Entry 8IJ0 (X-ray diffraction, 1.52 A resolution); this record covers chains A and D.

Chain A:
Protein: YEATS domain-containing protein 4
From: Homo sapiens
Reference sequence: O95619 (YETS4_HUMAN); residue numbers follow UniProt; this construct covers 19-159
Amino-acid sequence (148 residues; each row starts with the number of its first residue):
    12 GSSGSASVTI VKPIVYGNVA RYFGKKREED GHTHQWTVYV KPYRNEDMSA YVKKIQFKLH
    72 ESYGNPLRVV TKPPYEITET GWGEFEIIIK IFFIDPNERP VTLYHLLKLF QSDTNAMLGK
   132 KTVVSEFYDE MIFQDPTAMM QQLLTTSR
Not modelled in the structure: 12-16, 158-159
Differences from the reference sequence: expression tag (12-18)
Swiss-Prot annotation at these positions:
  - region: Trp-93 to Glu-97 (Diacetylated histone H3 binding)
  - site: Ser-73 (Interacts with diacetylated histone H3)
  - cross-link: Lys-37 (Glycyl lysine isopeptide (Lys-Gly) (interchain with G-Cter in SUMO2))
  - mutagenesis: His-43 (H43A: Impaired binding to histone H3 succinylated at 'Lys-122' (H3K122succ)), Tyr-74 (Y74A: Impaired binding to histone H3 diacetylated at 'Lys-14' and 'Lys-27' (H3K14ac and H3K27ac), and subsequent deposition of histone H2AZ1/H2A.Z into specific chromatin regions ...), Trp-93 (W93A: Impaired binding to histone H3 diacetylated at 'Lys-14' and 'Lys-27' (H3K14ac and H3K27ac), and subsequent deposition of histone H2AZ1/H2A.Z into specific chromatin regions ...)

Chain D:
Protein: Histone H3.1
Reference sequence: P68431 (H31_HUMAN); residues 1-11 here correspond to UniProt positions 2-12 (UniProt number = residue number + 1)
Amino-acid sequence (11 residues; numbered 1 to 11; the number before each row is that of its first residue):
     1 ARTKQTARKS T
Modified residues: Lys-9 (N(6)-acetyllysine; ALY)
Swiss-Prot annotation at these positions:
  - modified residue: Arg-2 (Asymmetric dimethylarginine), Thr-3 (Phosphothreonine), Lys-4 (Allysine), Gln-5 (5-glutamyl dopamine), Thr-6 (Phosphothreonine), Arg-8 (Citrulline), Lys-9 (N6,N6,N6-trimethyllysine), Ser-10 (ADP-ribosylserine), Thr-11 (Phosphothreonine)

Interface between chain A and chain D:
Residue-residue contacts (22; chain A residue first):
  Glu-97(A) / Arg-8(D)  salt bridge
  Phe-104(A) / Ala-1(D)  hydrophobic
  Glu-109(A) / Ala-1(D)  hydrogen bond (side chain-backbone)
  Arg-110(A) / Ala-1(D)  hydrogen bond (backbone-backbone)
  Arg-110(A) / Arg-2(D)
  Val-112(A) / Ala-1(D)  hydrophobic
  Val-112(A) / Thr-3(D)
  Tyr-115(A) / Ala-7(D)
  Tyr-115(A) / Arg-8(D)
  Tyr-139(A) / Gln-5(D)
  Asp-140(A) / Thr-3(D)
  Asp-140(A) / Lys-4(D)  hydrogen bond (side chain-backbone)
  Asp-140(A) / Gln-5(D)  hydrogen bond (side chain-backbone)
  Glu-141(A) / Arg-2(D)
  Glu-141(A) / Thr-3(D)
  Glu-141(A) / Lys-4(D)  hydrogen bond (backbone-backbone)
  Met-142(A) / Arg-2(D)
  Ile-143(A) / Ala-1(D)
  Ile-143(A) / Arg-2(D)  hydrogen bond (backbone-backbone)
  Ile-143(A) / Thr-3(D)
  Ile-143(A) / Lys-4(D)
  Phe-144(A) / Ala-1(D)  hydrophobic
Interface residues without a listed pair, chain A (15 interface residues in all): Pro-111, Leu-114, Phe-138
Interface residues without a listed pair, chain D (8 interface residues in all): Ser-10

Overview:
15 residues of chain A face 8 of chain D across their interface, with 6 hydrogen bonds and 1 salt bridge.
Among the polar pairs are Glu-97(A)/Arg-8(D), Glu-109(A)/Ala-1(D) and Asp-140(A)/Lys-4(D). UniProt lists 3
mutagenesis sites on chain A.
Here chain A is YEATS domain-containing protein 4 (Homo sapiens) and chain D is Histone H3.1. Entry 8IJ0
(Crystal structure of GAS41 YEATS domain in complex with H3K9ac peptide) was determined by X-ray diffraction
together with 8IIY, 8IIZ and 7EIF from the same study.
